PDB entry 4UDK | X-ray diffraction, 1.76 A resolution | chains C and F of the 6 polymer chains in the assembly

== Chain C (and F) ==
Molecule: Uhgb_mp
Source organism: Uncultured organism
Notes: EC 2.4.1.-; chain F of this document is another copy of the same molecule, construct and numbering; everything in this record applies to it too
UniProt: D9ZDQ9 (D9ZDQ9_9ZZZZ); numbering as in UniProt (aligned over 1-327)
Sequence (347 residues; numbered -19 to 327; the number before each row is that of its first residue; numbers below 1 keep their minus sign (Met-19 is residue -19)):
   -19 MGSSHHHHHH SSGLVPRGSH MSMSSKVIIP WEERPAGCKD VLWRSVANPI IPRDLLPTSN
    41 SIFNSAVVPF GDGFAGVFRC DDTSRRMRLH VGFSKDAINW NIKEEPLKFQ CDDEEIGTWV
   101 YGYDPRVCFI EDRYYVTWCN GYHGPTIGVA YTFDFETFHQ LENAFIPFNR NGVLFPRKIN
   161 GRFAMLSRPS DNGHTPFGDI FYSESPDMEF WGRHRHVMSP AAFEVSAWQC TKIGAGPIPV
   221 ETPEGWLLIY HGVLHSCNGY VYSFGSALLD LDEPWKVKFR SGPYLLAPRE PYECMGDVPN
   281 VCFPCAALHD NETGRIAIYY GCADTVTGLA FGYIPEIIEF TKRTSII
Unresolved in the structure: -19 to 7, 260 (chain F: -19 to 7)
Sequence notes: expression tag (-19 to 0)
Ion coordination: K+: His196, Val197, Trp255
Small-molecule neighbours:
  - beta-D-mannopyranose (BMA): Phe43, Asn44, Arg59, Tyr103, Asp104, Tyr242, Val278, Val281, Phe283, Asp304
  - 2-acetamido-2-deoxy-alpha-D-glucopyranose (NDG), molecule 1: Arg59, Asp61, Arg65, Met67, Tyr103, Arg150, Gly173, His174, Asp304
  - 2-acetamido-2-deoxy-alpha-D-glucopyranose (NDG), molecule 2: Phe203, Ala207, Leu234, Cys237
From the paper describing this entry:
  - catalytic residues: Asp104
  - mutagenesis - D104N: abolished catalytic activity (citing earlier work)
  - binding site for phosphate ion: Arg150, Asn151, Arg168, Lys212, His231, Tyr242
  - binding site for 2-acetamido-2-deoxy-alpha-D-glucopyranose: Arg59, Met67, Tyr103, His174, Phe203, Ala207, Lys212, His235, Tyr242, Asp304
  - binding site for beta-D-mannopyranose: Asp104, Asp304
  - specificity-determining residues: Arg65, Met67, Gly121 to Pro125, Phe203
  - mutagenesis - Y103E: decreased stability (citing earlier work)

== How chain C and chain F interact ==
Contacting residue pairs (64):
  Asp93(C) - Arg195(F)  salt bridge
  Glu95(C) - Arg195(F)
  Ile96(C) - Arg195(F)
  Tyr122(C) - Phe181(F)  hydrophobic
  Tyr122(C) - His194(F)
  Tyr122(C) - Arg195(F)
  Tyr122(C) - His196(F)  hydrogen bond (side chain-backbone)
  His123(C) - His196(F)
  Glu142(C) - Arg193(F)  salt bridge
  Glu142(C) - Arg195(F)  salt bridge
  Asn143(C) - His194(F)
  Ala144(C) - His194(F)
  Phe145(C) - Ile146(F)  hydrophobic
  Phe145(C) - His194(F)
  Ile146(C) - Phe145(F)  hydrophobic
  Ile146(C) - Asn149(F)
  Ile146(C) - Ser167(F)
  Ile146(C) - Pro169(F)  hydrophobic
  Ile146(C) - Phe181(F)  hydrophobic
  Ile146(C) - Ser183(F)
  Ile146(C) - His194(F)
  Pro147(C) - Pro169(F)
  Pro147(C) - Phe181(F)
  Phe148(C) - Phe177(F)  hydrophobic
  Asn149(C) - Ile146(F)
  Arg162(C) - Phe190(F)
  Ser167(C) - Ile146(F)
  Pro169(C) - Ile146(F)  hydrophobic
  Pro169(C) - Pro147(F)
  Phe177(C) - Phe148(F)  hydrophobic
  Phe181(C) - Tyr122(F)  hydrophobic
  Phe181(C) - Ile146(F)  hydrophobic
  Phe181(C) - Pro147(F)
  Ser183(C) - Ile146(F)
  Glu184(C) - Phe190(F)
  Pro186(C) - Phe190(F)
  Glu189(C) - Gly192(F)
  Glu189(C) - Arg193(F)  salt bridge
  Phe190(C) - Arg162(F)
  Phe190(C) - Glu184(F)
  Phe190(C) - Pro186(F)
  Phe190(C) - Phe190(F)  hydrophobic
  Phe190(C) - Trp191(F)
  Phe190(C) - Gly192(F)
  Phe190(C) - Arg193(F)
  Trp191(C) - Phe190(F)
  Trp191(C) - Trp191(F)  hydrogen bond (backbone-backbone)
  Gly192(C) - Glu189(F)
  Gly192(C) - Phe190(F)
  Arg193(C) - Glu142(F)
  Arg193(C) - Glu189(F)  salt bridge
  Arg193(C) - Phe190(F)
  His194(C) - Tyr122(F)
  His194(C) - Asn143(F)
  His194(C) - Ala144(F)  hydrogen bond (side chain-backbone)
  His194(C) - Phe145(F)
  His194(C) - Ile146(F)
  Arg195(C) - Asp93(F)  salt bridge
  Arg195(C) - Glu95(F)
  Arg195(C) - Ile96(F)
  Arg195(C) - Tyr122(F)
  Arg195(C) - Glu142(F)  salt bridge
  His196(C) - Tyr122(F)  hydrogen bond (backbone-side chain)
  His196(C) - His123(F)
Other interface residues (no listed pair), chain C (32 interface residues in all): Ser170, Asp179, Ser185
Other interface residues (no listed pair), chain F (32 interface residues in all): Asp179, Ser185, Trp255

== In short ==
The chain C/chain F interface involves 32 residues from each chain; the contacts include 4 hydrogen bonds and
7 salt bridges. Polar pairs include Asp93(C)-Arg195(F), Glu142(C)-Arg193(F) and Glu142(C)-Arg195(F). Bound to
chain C: 2-acetamido-2-deoxy-alpha-D-glucopyranose and beta-D-mannopyranose. The paper reports the catalytic
residue Asp104(C); D104N of chain C abolishes catalytic activity.
Both chains are Uhgb_mp (Uncultured organism). Entry 4UDK (Crystal structure of
b-1,4-mannopyranosyl-chitobiose phosphorylase at 1.76 Angstrom from unknown human gut bacteria (Uhgb_MP) in
complex ...) was determined by X-ray diffraction (same publication as 4UDG, 4UDI and 4UDJ).
